Entry 7L26 (X-ray diffraction, 2.30 A resolution); this record covers chain A.

Chain A:
Name: Mitogen-activated protein kinase kinase kinase kinase 1
Source organism: Homo sapiens
Notes: EC 2.7.11.1; fragment: kinase domain
UniProt: Q92918 (M4K1_HUMAN); residues 8-294 here = UniProt positions 8-294
Chain sequence (287 residues; numbered 8 to 294; the number before each row is that of its first residue):
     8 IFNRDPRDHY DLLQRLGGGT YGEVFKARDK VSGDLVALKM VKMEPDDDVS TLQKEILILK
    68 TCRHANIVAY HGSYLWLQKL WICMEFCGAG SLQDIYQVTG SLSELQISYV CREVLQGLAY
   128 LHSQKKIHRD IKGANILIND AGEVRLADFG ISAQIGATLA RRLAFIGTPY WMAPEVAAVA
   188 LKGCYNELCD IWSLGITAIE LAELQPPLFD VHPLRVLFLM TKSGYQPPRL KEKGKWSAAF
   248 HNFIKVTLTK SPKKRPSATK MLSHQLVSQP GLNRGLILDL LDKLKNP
Disordered / not traced: 26-29, 157-159
Differences from the reference sequence: engineered mutation Ala-171 (Ser in Q92918), Cys-191 (Gly in Q92918)
Swiss-Prot annotation at these positions:
  - active site: Asp-137 (Proton acceptor)
  - binding site (ATP): Leu-23 to Val-31, Lys-46
  - modified residue (Phosphothreonine): Thr-165, Thr-175
Small-molecule neighbours: XHM (6-(2-fluoro-6-methylphenyl)-1-[4-(4-methylpiperazin-1-yl)phenyl]-1H-indazole-5-carbonitrile): Leu-23, Gly-25, Val-31, Ala-44, Lys-46, Met-91, Glu-92, Phe-93, Cys-94, Gly-95, Ala-96, Gly-97, Asp-101, Ala-141, Asn-142, Leu-144, Ala-154, Asp-155
What the authors report for this chain:
  - binding site for XHM: Glu-92, Cys-94, Asp-155
  - conformationally variable residues (side-chain flip): Asp-155

In short:
Bound to chain A: compound XHM. From UniProt: active-site residue Asp-137 and 10 ATP-binding residues. From
the paper: a binding site for XHM at Glu-92, Cys-94 and Asp-155; conformational variability at Asp-155.
Chain A is Mitogen-activated protein kinase kinase kinase kinase 1 (Homo sapiens); the structure, HPK1 in
complex with compound 38, was determined by X-ray diffraction (same publication as 7L24 and 7L25).
